Entry 8WYF (electron microscopy, 2.85 A resolution); this record covers chains A and E of the 5 polymer chains in the assembly.

Chain A:
Protein: SIR2 family protein
From: Bacillus subtilis
Sequence (1005 residues; row label = number of the first residue in the row):
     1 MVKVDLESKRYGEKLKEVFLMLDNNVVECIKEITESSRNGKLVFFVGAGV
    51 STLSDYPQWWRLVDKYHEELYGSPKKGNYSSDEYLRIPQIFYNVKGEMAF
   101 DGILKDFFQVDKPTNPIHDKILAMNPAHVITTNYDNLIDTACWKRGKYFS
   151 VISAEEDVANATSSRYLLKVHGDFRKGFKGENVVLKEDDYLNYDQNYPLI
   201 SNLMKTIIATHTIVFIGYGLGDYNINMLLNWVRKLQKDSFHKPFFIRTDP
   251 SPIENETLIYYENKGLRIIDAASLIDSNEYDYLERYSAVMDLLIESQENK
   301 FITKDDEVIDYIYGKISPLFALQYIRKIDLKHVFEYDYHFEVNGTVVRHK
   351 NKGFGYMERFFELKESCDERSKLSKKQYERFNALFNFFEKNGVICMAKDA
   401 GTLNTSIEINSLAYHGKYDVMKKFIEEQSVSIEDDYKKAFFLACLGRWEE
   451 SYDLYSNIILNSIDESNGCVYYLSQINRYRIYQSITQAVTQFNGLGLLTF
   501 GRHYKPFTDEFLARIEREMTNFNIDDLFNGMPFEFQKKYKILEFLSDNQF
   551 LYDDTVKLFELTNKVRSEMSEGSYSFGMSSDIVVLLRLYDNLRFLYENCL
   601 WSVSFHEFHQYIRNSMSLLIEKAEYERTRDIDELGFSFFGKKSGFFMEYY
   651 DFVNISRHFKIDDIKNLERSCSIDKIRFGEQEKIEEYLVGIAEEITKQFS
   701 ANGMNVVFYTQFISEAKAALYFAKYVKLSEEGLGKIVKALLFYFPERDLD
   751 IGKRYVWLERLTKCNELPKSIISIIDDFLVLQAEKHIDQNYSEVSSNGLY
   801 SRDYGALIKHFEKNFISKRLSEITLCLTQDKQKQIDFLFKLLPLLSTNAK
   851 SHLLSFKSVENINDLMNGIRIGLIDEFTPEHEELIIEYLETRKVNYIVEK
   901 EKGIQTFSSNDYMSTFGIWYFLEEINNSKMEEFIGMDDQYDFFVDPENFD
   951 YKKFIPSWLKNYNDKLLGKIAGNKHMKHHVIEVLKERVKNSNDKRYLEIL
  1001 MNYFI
Disordered / not traced: 1-21, 75-78, 463-467, 630-644, 701-702, 898-910
Residues lining bound ligands: NAD (nicotinamide-adenine-dinucleotide): G49, T52, L53, Q58, W60, Y79, Y84, G217, Y218, G219, T248, D249, Y280, Y282, Y286
Reported in the primary citation:
  - catalytic residues: H171 (citing earlier work)
  - mutagenesis - W59A, N133A, D135A, H171A, Y282A: decreased catalytic activity
  - mutagenesis - T52A, W60A, D188A, T248A: unchanged growth
  - mutagenesis - T52A, W60A, T248A: unchanged catalytic activity
  - mutagenesis - Y282A: decreased growth
  - catalytic residues: N133

Chain E:
Protein: Bacillus phage SPbeta DSAD1 protein
From: Bacillus phage SPBc2
Reference sequence: O64191 (O64191_BPSPB); residue numbers follow UniProt; this construct covers 1-120
Sequence (146 residues; row label = number of the first residue in the row):
     1 MIEIFKDTGATHDLVYHSKINTFVWDVEFDIVLSDSKELNKCYFVKCFNP
    51 YRINGKCDFAVSSIDIFSEGKRLLIENEFNFKITKAVHVATSKDVTEIVL
   101 HLSERISSPFPIVKEVVYLDWSHPQFEKGGGSGGGSGGWSHPQFEK
Disordered / not traced: 1-10, 127-146
Construct notes: expression tag (121-146)
Curated features (UniProtKB/Swiss-Prot):
  - site: F59 (Interaction with host DSR2)
  - mutagenesis: H17 (H17E: Complete loss of the ability to inactivate the host DSR2 NADase activity), K19 (K19E: Complete loss of the ability to inactivate the host DSR2 NADase activity), N21 (N21E: Complete loss of the ability to inactivate the host DSR2 NADase activity), F59 (F59E: Complete loss of the ability to inactivate the host DSR2 NADase activity)

How chain A and chain E interact:
Pairs across the interface (14; chain A residue first):
  E571(A) - H17(E)
  E571(A) - K19(E)
  E571(A) - Y118(E)
  E571(A) - W121(E)
  G572(A) - Y16(E)
  G572(A) - S18(E)  hydrogen bond (backbone-side chain)
  S573(A) - V15(E)
  S573(A) - Y16(E)
  Y574(A) - V15(E)
  Y574(A) - Y16(E)  hydrogen bond (backbone-backbone)
  F576(A) - H12(E)
  F576(A) - L14(E)  hydrogen bond (backbone-backbone)
  F576(A) - Y16(E)  hydrophobic
  F576(A) - F23(E)  hydrophobic
Other interface residues (no listed pair), chain A (8 interface residues in all): S570, S575, G577
Other interface residues (no listed pair), chain E (11 interface residues in all): T11

Overview:
8 residues of chain A and 11 residues of chain E are in contact, with 3 hydrogen bonds. Polar pairs include
G572(A)-S18(E), Y574(A)-Y16(E) and F576(A)-L14(E). Chain A binds NAD. The paper reports catalytic residues
H171(A) and N133(A); W59A, N133A and D135A of chain A, among others, reduce catalytic activity; 9
substitutions were tested in all.
Chain A is SIR2 family protein (Bacillus subtilis) and chain E is Bacillus phage SPbeta DSAD1 protein
(Bacillus phage SPBc2); the structure, Cryo-EM structure of DSR2-DSAD1-NAD+ (partial) complex, was determined
by electron microscopy (same publication as 8WYA, 8WYB, 8WYC, 8WYD and 8WYE).
